Entry 1T9G (X-ray diffraction, 2.90 A resolution); this record covers chains A and D of the 6 polymer chains in the assembly.

[Chain A (and D)]
Protein: Acyl-CoA dehydrogenase, medium-chain specific, mitochondrial
Organism: Homo sapiens
Notes: EC 1.3.99.3; chain D of this document is another copy of the same molecule, construct and numbering; everything in this record applies to it too
Reference sequence: P11310 (ACADM_HUMAN); residues 1-396 here correspond to UniProt positions 26-421 (UniProt number = residue number + 25)
Sequence (396 residues; numbered 1 to 396; the number before each row is that of its first residue):
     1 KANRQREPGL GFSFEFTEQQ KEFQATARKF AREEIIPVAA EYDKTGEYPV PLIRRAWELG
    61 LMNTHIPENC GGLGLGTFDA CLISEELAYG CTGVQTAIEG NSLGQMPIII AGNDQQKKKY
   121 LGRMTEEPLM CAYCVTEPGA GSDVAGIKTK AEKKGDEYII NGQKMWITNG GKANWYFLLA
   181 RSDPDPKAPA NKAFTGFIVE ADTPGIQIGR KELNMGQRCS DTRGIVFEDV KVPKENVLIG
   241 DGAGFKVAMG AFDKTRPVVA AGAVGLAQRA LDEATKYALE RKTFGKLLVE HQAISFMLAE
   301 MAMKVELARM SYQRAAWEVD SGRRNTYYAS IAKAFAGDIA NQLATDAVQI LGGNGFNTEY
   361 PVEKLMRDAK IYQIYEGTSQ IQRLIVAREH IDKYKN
Unresolved in the structure: 1-9, 396 (chain D: 1-9)
Small-molecule neighbours:
  - FAD (flavin-adenine dinucleotide), molecule 1: Y133, C134, V135, T136, A140, G141, S142, D143, M165, W166, I167, T168, N214, T222, I371, I374, Y375, E376, G377, T378, Q380, I381, L384
  - FAD, molecule 2: Y277, R281, T283, F284, L288, H291, A293, I294, Q349, I350, G352, G353, F356
Curated features (UniProtKB/Swiss-Prot):
  - active site: E376 (Proton acceptor)
  - binding site (FAD): Y133 to S142, W166 to T168, R281 to T283, H291, Q292, Q349 to G353, E376 to Q380
  - binding site (octanoyl-CoA): S142, D253, R256, E376
  - modified residue: K44 (N6-acetyllysine), K154 (N6-succinyllysine), K187 (N6-acetyllysine), K192 (N6-acetyllysine), K234 (N6-acetyllysine), K246 (N6-acetyllysine), K254 (N6-acetyllysine), K276 (N6-acetyllysine), T326 (Phosphothreonine)

[How chain A and chain D interact]
Pairs across the interface (89):
  L10(A) - S13(D)
  L10(A) - E15(D)
  L10(A) - T17(D)
  G11(A) - S13(D)  hydrogen bond (backbone-side chain)
  G11(A) - E15(D)
  G11(A) - T17(D)
  F12(A) - S13(D)
  F12(A) - F14(D)
  F12(A) - E15(D)  hydrogen bond (backbone-backbone)
  F12(A) - F16(D)  hydrophobic
  F12(A) - F78(D)  hydrophobic
  F12(A) - Q313(D)
  F12(A) - W317(D)  hydrogen bond (backbone-side chain)
  S13(A) - G11(D)  hydrogen bond (side chain-backbone)
  S13(A) - F12(D)
  S13(A) - S13(D)  hydrogen bond (backbone-backbone)
  S13(A) - W317(D)
  F14(A) - F12(D)
  F14(A) - F14(D)  hydrophobic
  F14(A) - Q313(D)
  F14(A) - R314(D)
  F14(A) - W317(D)
  E15(A) - G11(D)  hydrogen bond (backbone-backbone)
  E15(A) - F12(D)
  E15(A) - W317(D)
  E15(A) - R323(D)  salt bridge
  F16(A) - F12(D)  hydrophobic
  T17(A) - L10(D)
  T17(A) - G11(D)
  F78(A) - F12(D)  hydrophobic
  Q268(A) - Y394(D)
  L271(A) - H390(D)
  D272(A) - Y394(D)  hydrogen bond
  T275(A) - H390(D)  hydrogen bond
  T275(A) - Y394(D)
  L279(A) - I391(D)  hydrophobic
  L279(A) - Y394(D)
  L279(A) - K395(D)
  V289(A) - I391(D)  hydrophobic
  Q292(A) - L384(D)
  S295(A) - A387(D)
  F296(A) - Q380(D)
  F296(A) - R383(D)
  F296(A) - L384(D)  hydrophobic
  L298(A) - I391(D)  hydrophobic
  A299(A) - R383(D)
  E300(A) - R383(D)  salt bridge
  A302(A) - Y327(D)
  A302(A) - H390(D)
  M303(A) - I331(D)  hydrophobic
  M303(A) - A334(D)  hydrophobic
  M303(A) - V386(D)  hydrophobic
  E306(A) - Y327(D)  hydrogen bond
  E306(A) - Y328(D)  hydrogen bond
  L307(A) - L307(D)
  L307(A) - S311(D)
  L307(A) - F335(D)  hydrophobic
  M310(A) - M310(D)
  M310(A) - R314(D)
  S311(A) - L307(D)
  S311(A) - M310(D)
  Q313(A) - F12(D)
  R314(A) - F14(D)
  R314(A) - M310(D)
  W317(A) - F12(D)  hydrogen bond (side chain-backbone)
  W317(A) - S13(D)
  W317(A) - F14(D)
  W317(A) - E15(D)
  Y327(A) - A302(D)
  Y327(A) - E306(D)  hydrogen bond
  Y328(A) - E306(D)  hydrogen bond
  I331(A) - M303(D)  hydrophobic
  I331(A) - E306(D)
  F335(A) - L307(D)  hydrophobic
  Q380(A) - F296(D)
  R383(A) - F296(D)
  R383(A) - A299(D)
  R383(A) - E300(D)  salt bridge
  R383(A) - M303(D)
  L384(A) - Q292(D)
  L384(A) - F296(D)  hydrophobic
  A387(A) - S295(D)
  A387(A) - A299(D)
  H390(A) - L271(D)
  H390(A) - T275(D)  hydrogen bond
  I391(A) - V289(D)  hydrophobic
  Y394(A) - D272(D)  hydrogen bond
  Y394(A) - T275(D)
  Y394(A) - L279(D)  hydrophobic
Other interface residues (no listed pair), chain A (44 interface residues in all): A334, V386, K395
Other interface residues (no listed pair), chain D (46 interface residues in all): Q268, L298, K393

[Summary]
The interface between chain A and chain D involves 44 residues on one side and 46 on the other, with 15
hydrogen bonds and 3 salt bridges. Polar pairs include E15(A)-R323(D), E300(A)-R383(D) and G11(A)-S13(D).
Bound to chain A: flavin-adenine dinucleotide.
Both chains are Acyl-CoA dehydrogenase, medium-chain specific, mitochondrial (Homo sapiens). Entry 1T9G
(Structure of the human MCAD:ETF complex) was determined by X-ray diffraction.
